PDB entry 7C7I | X-ray diffraction, 2.28 A resolution | chains C and D of the 4 polymer chains in the assembly

# Chain C (and D)
Protein: SH3 and multiple ankyrin repeat domains protein 3
Organism: Homo sapiens
Notes: chain D of this document is another copy of the same molecule, construct and numbering; everything in this record applies to it too
UniProtKB: Q9BYB0 (SHAN3_HUMAN); numbering as in UniProt (aligned over 1-99)
Sequence (99 residues; numbered 1 to 99; the number before each row is that of its first residue):
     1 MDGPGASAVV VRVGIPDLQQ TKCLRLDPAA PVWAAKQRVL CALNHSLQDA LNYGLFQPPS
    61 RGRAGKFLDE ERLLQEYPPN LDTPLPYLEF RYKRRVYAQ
Not modelled in the structure: 1-5, 94-99 (chain D: 1-3, 61-62, 95-99)

# Interface between chain C and chain D
Disulfides between the chains: Cys41(C)-Cys41(D)
Contacting residue pairs (12; chain C residue first):
  Trp33(C) with Asp49(D); Leu51(D), hydrophobic
  Gln37(C) with Gln37(D), hydrogen bond; Leu40(D); Leu51(D)
  Arg38(C) with His45(D), hydrogen bond
  Leu40(C) with Gln37(D)
  Cys41(C) with Cys41(D), disulfide
  His45(C) with Ala34(D); Arg38(D)
  Leu51(C) with Trp33(D), hydrophobic; Gln37(D)
Also at the interface, not in a pair above, chain C (9 interface residues in all): Asp49, Ala50
Also at the interface, not in a pair above, chain D (10 interface residues in all): Ala50

# Overview
Chain C and chain D form an interface of 9 and 10 residues respectively, with 1 disulfide bond and 2 hydrogen
bonds. Polar contacts include Gln37(C)-Gln37(D) and Arg38(C)-His45(D).
Chain C and chain D are both SH3 and multiple ankyrin repeat domains protein 3 (Homo sapiens); the structure,
Crystal structure of SHANK3 SPN domain in complex with GTP-bound Rap1b(E30D,K31E), was determined by X-ray
diffraction (same publication as 7C7J).
